Entry 7MXD (electron microscopy, 3.40 A resolution); this record covers chains I and H of the 14 polymer chains in the assembly.

# Chain I (and H)
Protein: Envelope glycoprotein gp41
Source organism: Human immunodeficiency virus 1
Notes: chain H of this document is another copy of the same molecule, construct and numbering; everything in this record applies to it too
UniProt: I6NF57 (I6NF57_9HIV1); residues 512-664 here correspond to UniProt positions 506-658 (UniProt number = residue number - 6)
Amino-acid sequence (153 residues; row label = number of the first residue in the row):
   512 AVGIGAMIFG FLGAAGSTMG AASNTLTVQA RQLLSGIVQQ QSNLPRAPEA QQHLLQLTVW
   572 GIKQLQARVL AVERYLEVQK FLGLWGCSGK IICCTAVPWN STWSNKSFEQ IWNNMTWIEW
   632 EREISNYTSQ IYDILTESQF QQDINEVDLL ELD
Unresolved in the structure: 512-518, 557-563, 662-664
Sequence notes: conflict Asn535 (Ile529 in I6NF57), Pro556 (Leu550 in I6NF57), Pro559 (Ile553 in I6NF57), Glu588 (Lys582 in I6NF57), Val589 (Asp583 in I6NF57), Cys605 (Thr599 in I6NF57), Phe651 (Asn645 in I6NF57), Ile655 (Arg649 in I6NF57), Val658 (Lys652 in I6NF57)
Cystine bridges: Cys598-Cys604
Glycans and other covalent adducts: N-acetylglucosamine (NAG) linked to Asn611, Asn616, Asn625, Asn637

# Interface between chain I and chain H
Pairs across the interface - 33 pairs, chain I then chain H:
  Ser534(I) - Phe651(H)
  Asn535(I) - Phe651(H)
  Leu537(I) - Phe651(H)  hydrophobic
  Thr538(I) - Thr647(H)
  Thr538(I) - Glu648(H)  hydrogen bond
  Thr538(I) - Phe651(H)
  Arg542(I) - Lys591(H)  hydrogen bond (backbone-side chain)
  Arg542(I) - Glu648(H)  salt bridge
  Leu545(I) - Leu587(H)  hydrophobic
  Ser546(I) - Lys591(H)
  Gln550(I) - Glu584(H)
  Gln550(I) - Arg585(H)  hydrogen bond
  Gln550(I) - Glu588(H)  hydrogen bond
  Gln567(I) - Gln577(H)  hydrogen bond
  Leu568(I) - Leu568(H)  hydrophobic
  Leu568(I) - Ile573(H)  hydrophobic
  Leu576(I) - Leu576(H)  hydrophobic
  Arg579(I) - Glu584(H)  salt bridge
  Val583(I) - Glu584(H)
  Val583(I) - Leu587(H)  hydrophobic
  Tyr586(I) - Lys591(H)
  Gly600(I) - Gly594(H)
  Gly600(I) - Gly597(H)
  Gly600(I) - Ser599(H)
  Gly600(I) - Gln650(H)
  Ile602(I) - Phe651(H)  hydrophobic
  Ile602(I) - Asp654(H)  hydrogen bond (backbone-side chain)
  Ile603(I) - Phe651(H)  hydrophobic
  Ile603(I) - Asp654(H)  hydrogen bond (backbone-side chain)
  Ile603(I) - Ile655(H)  hydrophobic
  Ile603(I) - Val658(H)  hydrophobic
  Cys605(I) - Glu657(H)
  Cys605(I) - Val658(H)  hydrophobic
Interface residues without a listed pair, chain I (20 interface residues in all): Ala541, Lys601
Interface residues without a listed pair, chain H (25 interface residues in all): Val580, Val583, Gln590, Leu595, Asp644

# Overview
20 residues of chain I face 25 of chain H across their interface, with 7 hydrogen bonds and 2 salt bridges.
Polar pairs include Arg542(I)-Glu648(H), Arg579(I)-Glu584(H) and Thr538(I)-Glu648(H). N-acetylglucosamine is
covalently linked to Asn611(I), Asn616(I), Asn625(I) and Asn637(I).
Chain I and chain H are both Envelope glycoprotein gp41 (Human immunodeficiency virus 1); the structure,
Cryo-EM structure of broadly neutralizing V2-apex-targeting antibody J038 in complex with HIV-1 Env, was
determined by electron microscopy, deposited together with 7N28.
